Entry 1E0X (X-ray diffraction, 1.65 A resolution); this record covers chain A.

[Chain A]
Protein: Endo-1,4-beta-xylanase A
Organism: Streptomyces lividans
Notes: EC 3.2.1.8; fragment: catalytic module, residues 32-450
UniProtKB: P26514 (XYNA_STRLI); residues 1-309 here correspond to UniProt positions 42-350 (UniProt number = residue number + 41)
Chain sequence (313 residues; each row starts with the number of its first residue):
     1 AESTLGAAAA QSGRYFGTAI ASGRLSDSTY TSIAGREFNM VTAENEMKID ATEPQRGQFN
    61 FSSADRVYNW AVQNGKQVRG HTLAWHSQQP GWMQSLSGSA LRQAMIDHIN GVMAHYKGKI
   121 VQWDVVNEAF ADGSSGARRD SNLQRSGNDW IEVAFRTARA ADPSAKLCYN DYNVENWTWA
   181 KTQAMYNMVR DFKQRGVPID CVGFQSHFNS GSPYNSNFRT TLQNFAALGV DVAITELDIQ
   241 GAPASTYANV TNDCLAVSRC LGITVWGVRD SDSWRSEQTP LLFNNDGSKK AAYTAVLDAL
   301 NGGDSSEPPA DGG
Disordered / not traced: 311-313
Disulfide bonds: Cys-168/Cys-201, Cys-254/Cys-260
Glycans and other covalent adducts: 2-deoxy-2-fluoro-alpha-D-xylopyranose (X2F) linked to Glu-236
Curated features (UniProtKB/Swiss-Prot):
  - active site: Glu-128 (Proton donor), Glu-236 (Nucleophile)

[In short]
UniProt lists active-site residues Glu-128 and Glu-236.
Chain A is Endo-1,4-beta-xylanase A (Streptomyces lividans); the structure, Xylanase 10A from sreptomyces
lividans. xylobiosyl-enzyme intermediate at 1.65 A, was determined by X-ray diffraction (same publication as
1E0V).
